PDB entry 4I5F | X-ray diffraction, 2.10 A resolution | chains A and B of the 4 polymer chains in the assembly

# Chain A (and B)
Molecule: Alclohol dehydrogenase/short-chain dehydrogenase
Source organism: Ralstonia sp
Notes: chain B of this document is another copy of the same molecule, construct and numbering; everything in this record applies to it too
Reference sequence: C0IR58 (C0IR58_9RALS); residue numbers follow UniProt; this construct covers 2-249
Sequence (262 residues; each row starts with the number of its first residue; numbers below 1 keep their minus sign (Met-12 is residue -12)):
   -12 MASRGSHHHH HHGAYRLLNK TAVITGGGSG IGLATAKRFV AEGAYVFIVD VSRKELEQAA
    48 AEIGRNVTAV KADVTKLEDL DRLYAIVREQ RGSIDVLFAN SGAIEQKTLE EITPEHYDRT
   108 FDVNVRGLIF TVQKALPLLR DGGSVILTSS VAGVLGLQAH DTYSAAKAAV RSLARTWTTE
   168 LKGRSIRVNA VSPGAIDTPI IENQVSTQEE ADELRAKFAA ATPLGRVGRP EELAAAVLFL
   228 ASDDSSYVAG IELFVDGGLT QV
Not modelled in the structure: -12 to 0, 187-202
Sequence notes: expression tag (-12 to 1); engineered mutation Gly15 (Asn in C0IR58), Asp37 (Gly in C0IR58), Val38 (Arg in C0IR58), Ser39 (Arg in C0IR58)

# Chain A / chain B interface
Residue-residue contacts - 69 pairs, chain A then chain B:
  Arg3(A) - Arg3(B)
  Arg3(A) - Asp231(B)  salt bridge
  Arg25(A) - Asp231(B)  salt bridge
  Arg158(A) - Gln248(B)  hydrogen bond
  Arg162(A) - Gln248(B)  hydrogen bond (side chain-backbone)
  Arg162(A) - Val249(B)
  Thr165(A) - Pro210(B)
  Thr165(A) - Val249(B)
  Thr166(A) - Val249(B)
  Lys169(A) - Pro210(B)
  Ala182(A) - Tyr234(B)  hydrogen bond (backbone-side chain)
  Thr209(A) - Tyr234(B)
  Pro210(A) - Thr165(B)
  Pro210(A) - Lys169(B)
  Leu211(A) - Ser233(B)
  Arg213(A) - Ser233(B)
  Arg213(A) - Tyr234(B)  hydrogen bond (backbone-side chain)
  Val214(A) - Tyr234(B)
  Gly215(A) - Tyr234(B)  hydrogen bond (backbone-side chain)
  Glu219(A) - Asp231(B)
  Glu219(A) - Ser233(B)  hydrogen bond
  Glu219(A) - Tyr234(B)
  Ala222(A) - Asp231(B)
  Ala223(A) - Asp231(B)
  Phe226(A) - Phe226(B)  hydrophobic
  Asp231(A) - Arg3(B)  salt bridge
  Asp231(A) - Arg25(B)  salt bridge
  Asp231(A) - Glu219(B)
  Asp231(A) - Ala222(B)
  Asp231(A) - Ala223(B)
  Ser233(A) - Leu211(B)
  Ser233(A) - Arg213(B)
  Ser233(A) - Glu219(B)  hydrogen bond
  Tyr234(A) - Ala182(B)  hydrogen bond (side chain-backbone)
  Tyr234(A) - Thr209(B)
  Tyr234(A) - Leu211(B)  hydrophobic
  Tyr234(A) - Arg213(B)  hydrogen bond (side chain-backbone)
  Tyr234(A) - Val214(B)
  Tyr234(A) - Gly215(B)  hydrogen bond (side chain-backbone)
  Tyr234(A) - Glu219(B)
  Tyr234(A) - Val242(B)
  Tyr234(A) - Asp243(B)  hydrogen bond (backbone-backbone)
  Tyr234(A) - Gly244(B)  hydrogen bond (backbone-backbone)
  Val235(A) - Phe241(B)
  Val235(A) - Val242(B)  hydrophobic
  Ala236(A) - Gly244(B)
  Ala236(A) - Gly245(B)
  Ala236(A) - Gln248(B)
  Gly237(A) - Gln248(B)
  Ile238(A) - Leu240(B)  hydrophobic
  Ile238(A) - Phe241(B)
  Ile238(A) - Gln248(B)
  Leu240(A) - Ile238(B)  hydrophobic
  Phe241(A) - Val235(B)
  Phe241(A) - Ile238(B)
  Val242(A) - Tyr234(B)
  Val242(A) - Val235(B)  hydrophobic
  Asp243(A) - Tyr234(B)  hydrogen bond (backbone-backbone)
  Gly244(A) - Tyr234(B)  hydrogen bond (backbone-backbone)
  Gly244(A) - Ala236(B)
  Gly245(A) - Ala236(B)
  Gln248(A) - Arg158(B)  hydrogen bond
  Gln248(A) - Arg162(B)  hydrogen bond (backbone-side chain)
  Gln248(A) - Ala236(B)
  Gln248(A) - Gly237(B)
  Gln248(A) - Ile238(B)
  Val249(A) - Arg162(B)
  Val249(A) - Thr165(B)
  Val249(A) - Thr166(B)
Other interface residues (no listed pair), chain A (39 interface residues in all): Ala1, Arg174, Ile183, Arg216, Leu225, Glu239
Other interface residues (no listed pair), chain B (39 interface residues in all): Ala1, Arg174, Ile183, Arg216, Leu225, Glu239

# In short
The chain A/chain B interface involves 39 residues from each chain; the contacts include 16 hydrogen bonds and
4 salt bridges. Among the polar pairs are Arg3(A)-Asp231(B), Arg25(A)-Asp231(B) and Arg158(A)-Gln248(B).
Both chains are Alclohol dehydrogenase/short-chain dehydrogenase (Ralstonia sp). Entry 4I5F (Crystal structure
of Ralstonia sp. alcohol dehydrogenase mutant N15G, G37D, R38V, R39S) was determined by X-ray diffraction
(same publication as 4I5D, 4I5E and 4I5G).
